Entry 6MBK (X-ray diffraction, 1.69 A resolution); this record covers chains Y and A.

[Chain Y]
Protein: Actin peptide
Reference sequence: P60709 (ACTB_HUMAN); residue numbers follow UniProt; this construct covers 66-80
Sequence (15 residues; row label = number of the first residue in the row):
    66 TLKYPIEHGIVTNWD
UniProt features mapped onto this chain:
  - modified residue: His73 (Tele-methylhistidine)
  - natural variant: Pro70 (P70A: In BRWS1)
  - mutagenesis: Tyr69 (Y69A: Decreased interaction with SETD3), Ile71 (I71A: Decreased interaction with SETD3; I71A: Impaired methylation by SETD3), His73 (H73A: Abolished methylation by SETD3; H73K: Weak methylation by a A-256 or V-256 SETD3 mutant. High methylation by a F-256 and A-274 SETD3 mutant), Gly74 (G74A: Impaired methylation by SETD3), Trp79 (W79E: Does not affect methylation by SETD3), Asp80 (D80A: Decreased interaction with SETD3)
From the paper describing this entry:
  - post-translational modification sites: His73
  - mutagenesis - I71A/G74I, I71A/W79E, H73A: abolished catalytic activity on SETD3
  - contacts within the chain: Leu67-Pro70, Glu72-Ile75 (backbone contact)
  - mutagenesis - I71A, G74I: decreased catalytic activity on SETD3
  - mutagenesis - W79E: unchanged catalytic activity on SETD3

[Chain A]
Protein: Histone-lysine N-methyltransferase setd3
Organism: Homo sapiens
Notes: EC 2.1.1.43
Reference sequence: Q86TU7 (SETD3_HUMAN); residues 0-593 here correspond to UniProt positions 1-594 (UniProt number = residue number + 1)
Sequence (599 residues; numbered -5 to 593; the number before each row is that of its first residue; numbers below 1 keep their minus sign (Gly-5 is residue -5)):
    -5 GPLGSMGKKSRVKTQKSGTGATATVSPKEILNLTSELLQKCSSPAPGPGK
    45 EWEEYVQIRTLVEKIRKKQKGLSVTFDGKREDYFPDLMKWASENGASVEG
    95 FEMVNFKEEGFGLRATRDIKAEELFLWVPRKLLMTVESAKNSVLGPLYSQ
   145 DRILQAMGNIALAFHLLCERASPNSFWQPYIQTLPSEYDTPLYFEEDEVR
   195 YLQSTQAIHDVFSQYKNTARQYAYFYKVIQTHPHANKLPLKDSFTYEDYR
   245 WAVSSVMTRQNQIPTEDGSRVTLALIPLWDMCNHTNGLITTGYNLEDDRC
   295 ECVALQDFRAGEQIYIFYGTRSNAEFVIHSGFFFDNNSHDRVKIKLGVSK
   345 SDRLYAMKAEVLARAGIPTSSVFALHFTEPPISAQLLAFLRVFCMTEEEL
   395 KEHLLGDSAIDRIFTLGNSEFPVSWDNEVKLWTFLEDRASLLLKTYKTTI
   445 EEDKSVLKNHDLSVRAKMAIKLRLGEKEILEKAVKSAAVNREYYRQQMEE
   495 KAPLPKYEESNLGLLESSVGDSRLPLVLRNLEEEAGVQDALNIREAISKA
   545 KATENGLVNGENSIPNGTRSENESLNQESKRAVEDAKGSSSDSTAGVKE
Disordered / not traced: -5 to 19, 503-593
Differences from the reference sequence: expression tag (-5 to -1)
Small-molecule neighbours: S-adenosylhomocysteine (SAH): Arg74, Glu102, Glu103, Gly104, Phe105, Pro179, Thr252, Arg253, Asp274, Met275, Cys276, Asn277, His278, Tyr312, Ser324, Gly325, Phe326, Phe328
UniProt features mapped onto this chain:
  - binding site (S-adenosyl-L-methionine): Arg74, Glu103 to Phe105, Arg253, Asp274 to His278, Ser324 to Phe326
  - modified residue: Ser512 (Phosphoserine)
From the paper describing this entry:
  - catalytic residues: Tyr312
  - mutagenesis - Y312A: decreased catalytic activity
  - mutagenesis - N277A/H278A/Y312A: abolished catalytic activity
  - binding site for S-adenosylhomocysteine: Arg253, Asn277, His278, Tyr312

[Interface between chain Y and chain A]
Pairs across the interface (50; chain Y residue first):
  Leu67(Y) with Ile283(A); Thr284(A); Thr285(A)
  Tyr69(Y) with Pro258(A), hydrophobic; Gly262(A); Gly286(A); Tyr287(A), hydrogen bond (backbone-backbone); Leu289(A)
  Pro70(Y) with Thr285(A)
  Ile71(Y) with Asn255(A); Trp273(A), hydrophobic; Ile283(A); Thr285(A), hydrogen bond (backbone-backbone); Gly286(A); Tyr287(A); Cys294(A), hydrophobic
  Glu72(Y) with Gln254(A); Asn255(A); Tyr312(A); Arg315(A), salt bridge
  His73(Y) with Thr252(A); Gln254(A); Asn255(A); Trp273(A); Asp274(A), hydrogen bond (side chain-backbone); Cys276(A); Tyr312(A), hydrogen bond (backbone-backbone); Arg315(A), hydrogen bond (backbone-side chain)
  Gly74(Y) with Met251(A); Gln254(A), hydrogen bond (backbone-backbone); Arg315(A), hydrogen bond (backbone-side chain)
  Ile75(Y) with Gln254(A), hydrogen bond (backbone-backbone); Gln256(A); Arg315(A)
  Val76(Y) with Arg315(A); His323(A)
  Thr77(Y) with Asn153(A), hydrogen bond; Gln254(A), hydrogen bond
  Asn78(Y) with Met151(A); Asn153(A), hydrogen bond (backbone-side chain)
  Trp79(Y) with Met151(A); Asn153(A); Ile154(A), hydrophobic; Asn211(A); Gln215(A), hydrogen bond (backbone-side chain); Val247(A), hydrophobic
  Asp80(Y) with Met151(A); Asn211(A); Arg214(A), salt bridge; Gln215(A), hydrogen bond
Also at the interface, not in a pair above, chain A (35 interface residues in all): Val250, Arg253, Ile257, Leu267, Ile270, Ile310, Gly313, Glu319
Interface features reported in the paper:
  - pairs named by the authors: Leu67(Y)-Ile283(A), Leu67(Y)-Thr284(A), Tyr69(Y)-Pro258(A), Pro70(Y)-Ile283(A), His73(Y)-Tyr312(A) (pi stacking), Ile75(Y)-Asn255(A) (hydrophobic contact), Ile75(Y)-Gln256(A) (hydrophobic contact), Val76(Y)-His323(A) (hydrophobic contact), Val76(Y)-Arg315(A) (hydrophobic contact), Arg315(A)-Glu72(Y), Arg315(A)-His73(Y)
  - interface residues, chain Y: Tyr69(Y), Pro70(Y), Ile71(Y), Thr77(Y), Asn78(Y), Trp79(Y)
  - interface residues, chain A: Asn153(A), Gln254(A), Ile283(A)

[Overview]
Chain Y and chain A form an interface of 13 and 35 residues respectively, with 13 hydrogen bonds and 2 salt
bridges. Among the polar pairs are Glu72(Y)-Arg315(A), Asp80(Y)-Arg214(A) and His73(Y)-Asp274(A). The authors
report contacts between Leu67(Y) and Ile283(A), Leu67(Y) and Thr284(A) and Tyr69(Y) and Pro258(A) among
others; pi stacking between His73(Y) and Tyr312(A); hydrophobic contacts between Ile75(Y) and Asn255(A),
Ile75(Y) and Gln256(A) and Val76(Y) and His323(A) among others. From the paper: the catalytic residue
Tyr312(A); I71A/G74I, I71A/W79E and H73A of chain Y abolish catalytic activity on SETD3; 8 substitutions were
tested in all.
Here chain Y is Actin peptide and chain A is Histone-lysine N-methyltransferase setd3 (Homo sapiens). Entry
6MBK (SETD3, a Histidine Methyltransferase, in Complex with an Actin Peptide and SAH, First P212121 Crystal
Form) was determined by X-ray diffraction together with 6MBJ and 6MBL from the same study.
